Entry 8X3L (electron microscopy, 3.13 A resolution); this record covers chains A and S of the 5 polymer chains in the assembly.

Chain A:
Molecule: Guanine nucleotide-binding protein G(i) subunit alpha-1
Organism: Homo sapiens
UniProtKB: P63096 (GNAI1_HUMAN); residue numbers follow UniProt; this construct covers 1-354
Amino-acid sequence (354 residues; row label = number of the first residue in the row):
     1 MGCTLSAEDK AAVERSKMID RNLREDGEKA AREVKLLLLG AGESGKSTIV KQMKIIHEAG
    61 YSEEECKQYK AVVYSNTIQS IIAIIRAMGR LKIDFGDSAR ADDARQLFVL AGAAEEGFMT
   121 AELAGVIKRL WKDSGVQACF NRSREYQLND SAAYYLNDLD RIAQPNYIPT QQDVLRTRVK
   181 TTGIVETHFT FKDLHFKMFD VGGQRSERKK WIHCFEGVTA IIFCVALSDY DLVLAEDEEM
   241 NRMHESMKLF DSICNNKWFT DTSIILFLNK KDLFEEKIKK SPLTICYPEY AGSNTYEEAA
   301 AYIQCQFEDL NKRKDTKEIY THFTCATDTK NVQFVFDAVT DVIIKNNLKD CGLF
Not modelled in the structure: 1-2, 55-181, 233-239
Curated features (UniProtKB/Swiss-Prot):
  - region: Lys35 to Thr48 (G1 motif), Asp173 to Thr181 (G2 motif), Phe196 to Arg205 (G3 motif), Ile265 to Asp272 (G4 motif), Thr324 to Thr329 (G5 motif)
  - binding site (GTP): Glu43 to Thr48, Ser151, Leu175 to Thr181, Asp200 to Gln204, Asn269 to Asp272, Ala326
  - binding site (Mg(2+)): Ser47, Thr181
  - modified residue: Arg178 (ADP-ribosylarginine), Gln204 (Deamidated glutamine), Cys351 (ADP-ribosylcysteine)
  - lipidation: Gly2 (N-myristoyl glycine), Cys3 (S-palmitoyl cysteine)

Chain S:
Molecule: scFV16
Organism: Mus musculus
Notes: antibody fragment or engineered binder
Amino-acid sequence (266 residues; each row starts with the number of its first residue; note: 2 numbers in that range are skipped by the numbering (no residue carries them; nothing is unmodelled there); a row labelled like 121A-121N holds insertion residues (121A, then the next letters in order)):
     1 DVQLVESGGG LVQPGGSRKL SCSASGFAFS SFGMHWVRQA PEKGLEWVAY ISSGSGTIYY
    61 ADTVKGRFTI SRDDPKNTLF LQMTSLRSED TAMYYCVRSI YYYGSSPFDF WGQGTTLTVS
   121 S
121A-121N GGGGSGGGGSGGGG
   124 SDIVMTQATS SVPVTPGESV SISCRSSKSL LHSNGNTYLY WFLQRPGQSP QLLIYRMSNL
   184 ASGVPDRFSG SGSGTAFTLT ISRLEAEDVG VYYCMQHLEY PLTFGAGTKL ELKAAAENLY
   244 FQGHHHHHHH H
Not modelled in the structure: 1, 121A-121N, 223-224, 236-254
Disulfides: Cys22-Cys96, Cys147-Cys217

Chain A / chain S interface:
Residue-residue contacts (19):
  Thr4(A) - His155(S)
  Leu5(A) - His155(S)
  Ser6(A) - His155(S)
  Ala7(A) - Tyr161(S)
  Ala7(A) - His220(S)
  Ala7(A) - Leu221(S)
  Glu8(A) - Tyr101(S)
  Glu8(A) - Tyr161(S)  hydrogen bond
  Glu8(A) - Tyr163(S)  hydrogen bond
  Glu8(A) - His220(S)  salt bridge
  Ala11(A) - Tyr101(S)  hydrophobic
  Glu14(A) - Ser52(S)  hydrogen bond
  Glu14(A) - Ser53(S)
  Glu14(A) - Gly56(S)
  Glu14(A) - Thr57(S)
  Arg15(A) - Ile100(S)
  Arg15(A) - Tyr101(S)
  Arg15(A) - Tyr102(S)
  Met18(A) - Ser53(S)
Interface residues without a listed pair, chain A (10 interface residues in all): Ala12
Interface residues without a listed pair, chain S (13 interface residues in all): Gly54

Overview:
10 residues of chain A face 13 of chain S across their interface, with 3 hydrogen bonds and 1 salt bridge.
Polar contacts include Glu8(A)-His220(S), Glu8(A)-Tyr161(S) and Glu8(A)-Tyr163(S). Curated annotation
(UniProt) lists 24 GTP-binding residues and Mg2+-binding residues Ser47(A) and Thr181(A) on chain A.
Chain A is Guanine nucleotide-binding protein G(i) subunit alpha-1 (Homo sapiens) and chain S is scFV16 (Mus
musculus); the structure, Cryo-EM structure of CB2-G protein complex, was determined by electron microscopy.
